PDB entry 4RMH | X-ray diffraction, 1.42 A resolution | chains A and B

Chain A:
Protein: NAD-dependent protein deacetylase sirtuin-2
Source organism: Homo sapiens
Notes: EC 3.5.1.-
Reference sequence: Q8IXJ6 (SIR2_HUMAN); numbering as in UniProt (aligned over 56-356)
Chain sequence (304 residues; each row starts with the number of its first residue):
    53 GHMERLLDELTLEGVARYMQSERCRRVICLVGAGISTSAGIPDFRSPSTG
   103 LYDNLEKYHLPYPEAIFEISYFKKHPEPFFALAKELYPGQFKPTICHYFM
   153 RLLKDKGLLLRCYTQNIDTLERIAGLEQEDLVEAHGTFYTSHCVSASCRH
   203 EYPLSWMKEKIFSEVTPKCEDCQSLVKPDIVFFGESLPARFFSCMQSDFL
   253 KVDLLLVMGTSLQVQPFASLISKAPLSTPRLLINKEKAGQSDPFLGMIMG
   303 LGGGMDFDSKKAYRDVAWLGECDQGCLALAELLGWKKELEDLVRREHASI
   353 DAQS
Unresolved in the structure: 53-55, 107-108, 299-305
Sequence notes: expression tag (53-55)
Metal / ion sites: Zn2+: C195, C200, C221, C224
Small-molecule neighbours: SirReal2 (3TE; 2-[(4,6-dimethylpyrimidin-2-yl)sulfanyl]-N-[5-(naphthalen-1-ylmethyl)-1,3-thiazol-2-yl]acetamide): I93, P94, F96, Y104, I118, F119, F131, A135, L138, Y139, P140, F143, I169, D170, T171, F190, L206, I232, V233, F234
Curated features (UniProtKB/Swiss-Prot):
  - active site: H187 (Proton acceptor)
  - binding site (NAD(+)): A85 to T89, D95 to R97, Q167 to D170, T262, S263, N286 to E288, C324
  - binding site (Zn(2+)): C195, C200, C221, C224
  - modified residue (Phosphoserine): S100, S207
  - mutagenesis: R97 (R97A: No effect on deacetylase activity), S98 (S98A: Inhibits deacetylase activity), S100 (S100A: Reduces deacetylase activity), E116 (E116A: Reduces binding for the peptide inhibitor S2iL5), E120 (E120A: Reduces binding for the peptide inhibitor S2iL5), Q167 (Q167A: Reduces deacetylase activity. Inhibits the block of entry to chromosome condensation and subsequent hyperploidy cell formation in response to mitotic stress ...), N168 (N168A: Abolishes deacetylation of alpha-tubulin. Inhibits deacetylation of histone H3 at 'Lys-18' ...), D170 (D170A/N: Reduces deacetylase activity), H187 (H187Y/A: Inhibits deacetylase activity toward histone, alpha-tubulin, FZR1 and CDC20. No effect on CDK2-dependent phosphorylation ...), F244 (F244A: Strongly reduces binding for the peptide inhibitor S2iL5), Q265 (Q265A: Reduces binding for the peptide inhibitor S2iL5), S271 (S271A: Reduces binding for the peptide inhibitor S2iL5), 5 further mutagenesis entries in UniProt
From the paper describing this entry:
  - conformationally variable residues (side-chain flip): F235
  - specificity-determining residues: L103, I118, L134, L138, F143, T171, L206, I213 (from molecular simulation)

Chain B:
Protein: Ac-Lys-H3 peptide
Chain sequence (7 residues; each row starts with the number of its first residue):
    11 TGGKAPR
Unresolved in the structure: 11-13, 15-17
Modified residues: K14 (n(6)-acetyllysine; ALY)

Chain A / chain B interface:
Residue-residue contacts (6):
  F119(A) - K14(B)
  V233(A) - K14(B)
  F235(A) - K14(B)
  L239(A) - K14(B)
  V266(A) - K14(B)
  Q267(A) - K14(B)
Other interface residues (no listed pair), chain A (7 interface residues in all): F234

Summary:
Chain A and chain B form an interface of 7 and 1 residues respectively. Chain A binds SirReal2. From UniProt:
active-site residue H187(A), 18 NAD+-binding residues, 4 Zn2+-binding residues and 17 mutagenesis sites on
chain A. From the paper: specificity determinants L103(A), I118(A) and L134(A) among others; conformational
variability at F235(A).
Chain A is NAD-dependent protein deacetylase sirtuin-2 (Homo sapiens) and chain B is Ac-Lys-H3 peptide; the
structure, Human Sirt2 in complex with SirReal2 and Ac-Lys-H3 peptide, was determined by X-ray diffraction,
deposited together with 4RMG, 4RMI and 4RMJ.
